Entry 1WS5 (X-ray diffraction, 1.90 A resolution); this record covers chains A and B of the 8 polymer chains in the assembly.

Chain A:
Name: Agglutinin alpha chain
From: Artocarpus integer
UniProt: P18670 (LECA_ARTIN); numbering as in UniProt (aligned over 1-133)
Sequence (133 residues; numbered 1 to 133; the number before each row is that of its first residue):
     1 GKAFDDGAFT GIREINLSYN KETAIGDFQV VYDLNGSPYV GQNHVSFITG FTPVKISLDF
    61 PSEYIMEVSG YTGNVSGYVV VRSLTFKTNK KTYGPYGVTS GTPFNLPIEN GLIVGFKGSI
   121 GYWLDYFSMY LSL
Sequence notes: conflict Val45 (Lys in P18670)
Small-molecule neighbours: methyl alpha-D-mannopyranoside (MMA): Gly1, Phe47, Tyr78, Val80, Gly121, Tyr122, Trp123, Asp125
Swiss-Prot annotation at these positions:
  - region: Val68 to Asn89 (IgA-binding)
  - glycosylation (N-linked (GlcNAc...) asparagine): Asn43, Asn74
  - natural variant: Met66 (M66D; M66V)

Chain B:
Name: Agglutinin beta-3 chain
From: Artocarpus integer
UniProt: P18673 (LEC3_ARTIN); residue numbers follow UniProt; this construct covers 1-20
Sequence (20 residues; each row starts with the number of its first residue):
     1 DEQSGISQTV IVGPWGAKSA
Not modelled in the structure: 1-2, 19-20
Sequence notes: conflict Ser19 (Val in P18673), Ala20 (Ser in P18673)

Interface between chain A and chain B:
Contacting residue pairs (26):
  Ala8(A) - Thr9(B)
  Thr72(A) - Gly16(B)
  Val79(A) - Ala17(B)
  Val81(A) - Trp15(B)
  Phe104(A) - Trp15(B)
  Leu106(A) - Val12(B)  hydrophobic
  Asp125(A) - Gly16(B)
  Asp125(A) - Ala17(B)  hydrogen bond (backbone-backbone)
  Tyr126(A) - Pro14(B)  hydrophobic
  Tyr126(A) - Trp15(B)
  Tyr126(A) - Ala17(B)
  Phe127(A) - Pro14(B)
  Phe127(A) - Trp15(B)  hydrogen bond (backbone-backbone)
  Ser128(A) - Ile11(B)
  Ser128(A) - Val12(B)
  Ser128(A) - Gly13(B)
  Ser128(A) - Pro14(B)
  Met129(A) - Ile11(B)
  Met129(A) - Val12(B)  hydrogen bond (backbone-backbone)
  Met129(A) - Trp15(B)  hydrophobic
  Tyr130(A) - Thr9(B)
  Tyr130(A) - Val10(B)
  Tyr130(A) - Ile11(B)  hydrophobic
  Leu131(A) - Thr9(B)
  Leu131(A) - Val10(B)  hydrogen bond (backbone-backbone)
  Leu131(A) - Val12(B)  hydrophobic
Other interface residues (no listed pair), chain A (15 interface residues in all): Val114, Lys117

Overview:
Chain A and chain B form an interface of 15 and 9 residues respectively, with 4 hydrogen bonds. Main-chain
hydrogen bonds include Asp125(A)-Ala17(B), Phe127(A)-Trp15(B) and Met129(A)-Val12(B). Ligands of chain A:
methyl alpha-D-mannopyranoside.
Here chain A is Agglutinin alpha chain and chain B is Agglutinin beta-3 chain, both from Artocarpus integer.
Entry 1WS5 (Crystal structure of Jacalin-Me-alpha-Mannose complex: Promiscuity vs Specificity) was determined
by X-ray diffraction together with 1WS4 from the same study.
